Entry 8B6F (electron microscopy, 2.80 A resolution); this record covers chains A5 and AE of the 69 polymer chains in the assembly.

[Chain A5]
Protein: 37S ribosomal protein S25, mitochondrial
Organism: Tetrahymena thermophila SB210
UniProtKB: I7MIJ7 (I7MIJ7_TETTS); residues 1-282 here = UniProt positions 1-282
Chain sequence (282 residues; each row starts with the number of its first residue):
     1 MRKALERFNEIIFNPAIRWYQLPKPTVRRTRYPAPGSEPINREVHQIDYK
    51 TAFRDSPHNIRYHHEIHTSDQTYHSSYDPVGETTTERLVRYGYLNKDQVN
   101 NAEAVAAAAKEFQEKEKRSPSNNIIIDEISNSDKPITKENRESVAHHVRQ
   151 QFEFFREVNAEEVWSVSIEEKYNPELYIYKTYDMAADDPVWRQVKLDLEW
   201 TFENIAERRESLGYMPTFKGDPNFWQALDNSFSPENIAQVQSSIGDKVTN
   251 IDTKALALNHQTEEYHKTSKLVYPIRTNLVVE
Ligand contacts:
  - ADP: N41, E43, V44
  - 1,2-diacyl-sn-glycero-3-phosphocholine (PC1): K180, T181, Y182

[Chain AE]
Protein: NADH dehydrogenase subunit 7
Organism: Tetrahymena thermophila SB210
Notes: EC 1.6.5.3
UniProtKB: Q951B1 (Q951B1_TETTH); residue numbers follow UniProt; this construct covers 1-442
Chain sequence (442 residues; each row starts with the number of its first residue):
     1 MNRSIFQLWKPESPRSNVNSKQIKTMNVNFGPQHPAAHGVLRLILQLNGE
    51 IAERFDPHIGLLHRGSEKLIEDRPYLQGMPYFDRFDYVSMMVQEHAYCLG
   101 IESLLGTTNYSATFTQIRTMYDELTRILNHLLAVACHALDVGSMSSVFWA
   151 FEEREKLMEFYERVCGARMHAAFYRPNEVNLNAVSSFLMEDILEFSRNFF
   201 TTLNEMHNVLTYNKIWKQRLINIGTYSFQTCLDYGLTGVMARSCGLKRDL
   251 RLSKTETYANYYYLNFRSYTGQHGDCYDRFLIRMNEMCESLNIVNQSINK
   301 ISKFNNIVSINTKKNILNKENFNRQTTVLPHLVLSYLNKNDYNLKNTKND
   351 YNSMEELITHFKYWSKGLKVESGYTYQSVESPKGEFGVSMLSDGSNKPYK
   401 CKVRSPALHHLQVLPKIGKGHFLADLVALVGTVDIVFGEIDR
Not modelled in the structure: 442
Disulfide bonds: C231-C244
Ligand contacts: ADP: K303, I307, N318, N321, N323, L329, L332, Y336

[How chain A5 and chain AE interact]
Contacting residue pairs - 112 pairs, chain A5 then chain AE:
  A16(A5) - N204(AE)  hydrogen bond (backbone-side chain)
  I17(A5) - T201(AE)
  I17(A5) - N208(AE)
  R18(A5) - T201(AE)
  W19(A5) - E153(AE)
  W19(A5) - K156(AE)
  W19(A5) - N198(AE)
  W19(A5) - T201(AE)
  W19(A5) - T202(AE)
  W19(A5) - E205(AE)  hydrogen bond
  Y20(A5) - R197(AE)
  Y20(A5) - N198(AE)  hydrogen bond (backbone-side chain)
  R28(A5) - E190(AE)  salt bridge
  R28(A5) - D191(AE)  salt bridge
  T30(A5) - D191(AE)
  T30(A5) - E194(AE)
  R31(A5) - E159(AE)  salt bridge
  R31(A5) - R163(AE)
  R31(A5) - D191(AE)
  P35(A5) - R163(AE)
  E38(A5) - R163(AE)  salt bridge
  E38(A5) - S185(AE)
  E38(A5) - F187(AE)
  P39(A5) - F187(AE)  hydrophobic
  P39(A5) - F322(AE)
  N41(A5) - F322(AE)
  E43(A5) - E320(AE)
  E43(A5) - N321(AE)
  E43(A5) - F322(AE)
  V44(A5) - H331(AE)
  V44(A5) - S335(AE)
  V44(A5) - Y342(AE)
  H45(A5) - Y342(AE)  hydrogen bond
  H45(A5) - N346(AE)  hydrogen bond
  I47(A5) - N343(AE)
  I47(A5) - T347(AE)
  R54(A5) - N340(AE)
  D55(A5) - K339(AE)
  D55(A5) - N340(AE)
  D55(A5) - N343(AE)  hydrogen bond (backbone-side chain)
  S56(A5) - N340(AE)
  P57(A5) - N343(AE)
  P57(A5) - L344(AE)
  P57(A5) - T347(AE)
  P57(A5) - K348(AE)
  N59(A5) - N340(AE)  hydrogen bond (backbone-side chain)
  N59(A5) - L344(AE)
  H63(A5) - L344(AE)
  E65(A5) - T107(AE)
  T68(A5) - G106(AE)
  S69(A5) - G106(AE)  hydrogen bond (backbone-backbone)
  E161(A5) - K254(AE)
  E162(A5) - K254(AE)
  V163(A5) - Y262(AE)
  W164(A5) - K247(AE)
  W164(A5) - R248(AE)
  W164(A5) - D249(AE)
  W164(A5) - L252(AE)
  W164(A5) - S268(AE)
  S165(A5) - K247(AE)
  K171(A5) - K247(AE)
  L176(A5) - Q272(AE)
  Y177(A5) - N285(AE)
  Y179(A5) - H207(AE)
  Y179(A5) - Y212(AE)  hydrogen bond (backbone-side chain)
  Y179(A5) - L281(AE)  hydrogen bond (side chain-backbone)
  Y179(A5) - N285(AE)  hydrogen bond
  K180(A5) - Y212(AE)  hydrogen bond (backbone-side chain)
  T181(A5) - H207(AE)  hydrogen bond (backbone-side chain)
  T181(A5) - Y212(AE)  hydrogen bond (backbone-side chain)
  Y182(A5) - H207(AE)
  Y182(A5) - N208(AE)
  D183(A5) - N204(AE)  hydrogen bond
  M184(A5) - N204(AE)  hydrogen bond (backbone-side chain)
  M184(A5) - N285(AE)
  D188(A5) - R267(AE)  salt bridge
  V190(A5) - R267(AE)
  V190(A5) - N292(AE)
  W191(A5) - R267(AE)
  W191(A5) - Y269(AE)
  W191(A5) - C288(AE)  hydrophobic
  W191(A5) - E289(AE)  hydrogen bond
  V194(A5) - F200(AE)  hydrophobic
  V194(A5) - N292(AE)
  K195(A5) - F200(AE)
  L198(A5) - L193(AE)  hydrophobic
  L198(A5) - S196(AE)
  L198(A5) - R197(AE)
  L198(A5) - F200(AE)  hydrophobic
  E199(A5) - R197(AE)  salt bridge
  F202(A5) - L193(AE)
  F202(A5) - E194(AE)
  F202(A5) - R197(AE)
  N204(A5) - T327(AE)
  I205(A5) - E190(AE)
  I205(A5) - Q325(AE)
  I205(A5) - T326(AE)
  I205(A5) - T327(AE)
  R208(A5) - L317(AE)
  R208(A5) - N323(AE)  hydrogen bond (side chain-backbone)
  R208(A5) - R324(AE)  hydrogen bond (side chain-backbone)
  R208(A5) - T327(AE)
  R209(A5) - F187(AE)
  R209(A5) - E190(AE)  salt bridge
  R209(A5) - Q325(AE)
  S211(A5) - R324(AE)
  L212(A5) - K319(AE)
  L212(A5) - R324(AE)
  L212(A5) - Q325(AE)
  M215(A5) - F187(AE)  hydrophobic
  M215(A5) - Q325(AE)  hydrogen bond
  P216(A5) - Q325(AE)
Also at the interface, not in a pair above, chain A5 (68 interface residues in all): L22, I40, T51, I60, D70, S167, E170, A185, D187, D197, W200, T201, Y214
Also at the interface, not in a pair above, chain AE (63 interface residues in all): L203, T211, M284, N295, F304

[Summary]
Chain A5 and chain AE form an interface of 68 and 63 residues respectively; the contacts include 20 hydrogen
bonds and 7 salt bridges. Polar contacts include R28(A5)-E190(AE), R28(A5)-D191(AE) and R31(A5)-E159(AE). ADP
is bound between chain A5 and chain AE. Bound to chain A5: 1,2-diacyl-sn-glycero-3-phosphocholine.
Chain A5 is 37S ribosomal protein S25, mitochondrial and chain AE is NADH dehydrogenase subunit 7, both from
Tetrahymena thermophila SB210; the structure, Cryo-EM structure of NADH:ubiquinone oxidoreductase (complex-I)
from respiratory supercomplex of Tetrahymena thermophila, was determined by electron microscopy together with
8B6H and 8B6J from the same study.
